Entry 9GU3 (electron microscopy, 2.64 A resolution); this record covers chains C and F of the 9 polymer chains in the assembly.

# Chain C
Name: Fab35 light chain
From: Rattus norvegicus
Chain sequence (213 residues; row label = number of the first residue in the row):
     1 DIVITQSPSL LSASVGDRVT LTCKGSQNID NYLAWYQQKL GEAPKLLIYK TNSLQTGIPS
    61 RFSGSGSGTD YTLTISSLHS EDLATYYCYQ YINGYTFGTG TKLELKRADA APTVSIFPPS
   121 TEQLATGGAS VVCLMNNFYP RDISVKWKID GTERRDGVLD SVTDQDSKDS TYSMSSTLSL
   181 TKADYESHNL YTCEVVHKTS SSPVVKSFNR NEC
Not modelled in the structure: 213
Disulfides: C23-C88, C133-C193

# Chain F
Name: Fab35 heavy chain
From: Rattus norvegicus
Chain sequence (219 residues; row label = number of the first residue in the row):
     1 EVQLQESGPG LVQPSETLSL TCTVSGFSLT SYSVSWLRQP SGKGPEWMGR MWDDGGTVYN
    61 SGLKSRLSIS RDTSKNQVFL KMNSLQTDDT GTYYCTRDER IRAINWFAYW GQGTLVTVSS
   121 AETTAPSVYP LAPGTALKSN SMVTLGCLVK GYFPEPVTVT WNSGALSSGV HTFPAVLQSG
   181 LYTLTSSVTV PSSTWPSQTV TCNVAHPGQQ HQRWTRKLC
Disulfides: C22-C95, C147-C202

# Chain C / chain F interface
Residue-residue contacts - 69 pairs, chain C then chain F:
  Y32(C) with I104(F), hydrophobic
  Y36(C) with P45(F); W110(F), hydrophobic
  Q38(C) with Q39(F); Y94(F), hydrogen bond
  G41(C) with Q112(F), hydrogen bond (backbone-side chain)
  A43(C) with W110(F); G111(F); Q112(F)
  P44(C) with Y94(F); W110(F); G111(F)
  L46(C) with W106(F); F107(F); A108(F); W110(F), hydrophobic
  Y49(C) with W106(F), hydrophobic
  Q55(C) with Y109(F)
  Y87(C) with Q39(F), hydrogen bond
  Y89(C) with W106(F); F107(F), hydrogen bond (side chain-backbone); W110(F)
  Y91(C) with I104(F), hydrophobic; N105(F); W106(F), hydrophobic
  Y95(C) with W47(F), hydrophobic; R50(F), hydrogen bond; N105(F); F107(F), hydrophobic
  F97(C) with P45(F); F107(F), hydrophobic
  S115(C) with T144(F), hydrogen bond
  I116(C) with P133(F)
  F117(C) with L131(F); A132(F); P133(F); T144(F); L145(F), hydrophobic
  P118(C) with A132(F); G134(F)
  S120(C) with Y129(F); P130(F), hydrogen bond (side chain-backbone)
  E122(C) with Y129(F); P130(F)
  Q123(C) with Y129(F)
  T126(C) with Y129(F), hydrogen bond
  V132(C) with L131(F), hydrophobic
  L134(C) with F173(F), hydrophobic; S187(F)
  N136(C) with T144(F); H171(F); F173(F); S187(F), hydrogen bond
  N137(C) with H171(F), hydrogen bond
  S161(C) with F173(F); P174(F), hydrogen bond (side chain-backbone); V176(F)
  V162(C) with P174(F)
  T163(C) with T172(F); F173(F); P174(F)
  S173(C) with H171(F), hydrogen bond; F173(F)
  M174(C) with F173(F)
  S175(C) with F173(F); T185(F), hydrogen bond
  E212(C) with P133(F); G134(F); C219(F)
Interface residues without a listed pair, chain C (39 interface residues in all): I92, T113, D160, T177, S207, F208
Interface residues without a listed pair, chain F (34 interface residues in all): L37, T135, L148, L218

# Summary
39 residues of chain C and 34 residues of chain F are in contact; the contacts include 13 hydrogen bonds.
Among the polar pairs are Q38(C)-Y94(F), G41(C)-Q112(F) and Y87(C)-Q39(F).
Here chain C is Fab35 light chain and chain F is Fab35 heavy chain, both from Rattus norvegicus. Entry 9GU3
(Human adult muscle nAChR in desensitised state in nanodisc with 1 mM acetylcholine) was determined by
electron microscopy together with 9GU0, 9GU1 and 9GU2 from the same study.
